3AZJ - chains A and J of the 10 polymer chains in the assembly; structure by X-ray diffraction, 2.89 A resolution.

== Chain A ==
Protein: Histone H3.1
Source organism: Homo sapiens
UniProtKB: P68431 (H31_HUMAN); residues 0-135 here correspond to UniProt positions 1-136 (UniProt number = residue number + 1)
Amino-acid sequence (139 residues; each row starts with the number of its first residue; numbers below 1 keep their minus sign (Gly-3 is residue -3)):
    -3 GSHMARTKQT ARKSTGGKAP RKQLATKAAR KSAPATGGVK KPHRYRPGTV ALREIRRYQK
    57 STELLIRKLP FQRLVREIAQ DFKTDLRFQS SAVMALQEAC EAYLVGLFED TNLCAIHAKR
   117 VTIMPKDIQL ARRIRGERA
Unresolved in the structure: -3 to 37, 135
Construct notes: expression tag (-3 to -1)
Curated features (UniProtKB/Swiss-Prot):
  - modified residue: Arg2 (Asymmetric dimethylarginine), Thr3 (Phosphothreonine), Lys4 (Allysine), Gln5 (5-glutamyl dopamine), Thr6 (Phosphothreonine), Arg8 (Citrulline), Lys9 (N6,N6,N6-trimethyllysine), Ser10 (ADP-ribosylserine), Thr11 (Phosphothreonine), Lys14 (N6-(2-hydroxyisobutyryl)lysine), Arg17 (Asymmetric dimethylarginine), Lys18 (N6-(2-hydroxyisobutyryl)lysine), Lys23 (N6-(2-hydroxyisobutyryl)lysine), Arg26 (Citrulline), Lys27 (N6,N6,N6-trimethyllysine), Ser28 (ADP-ribosylserine), Lys36 (N6,N6,N6-trimethyllysine), Lys37 (N6-methyllysine), Tyr41 (Phosphotyrosine), Lys56 (N6,N6,N6-trimethyllysine) and 8 more in UniProt
  - lipidation: Lys18 (N6-decanoyllysine)

== Chain J ==
Molecule: 146-nt DNA strand
Sequence (146 nucleotides; each row starts with the number of its first residue):
   147 ATCAATATCC ACCTGCAGAT TCTACCAAAA GTGTATTTGG AAACTGCTCC ATCAAAAGGC
   207 ATGTTCAGCT GAATTCAGCT GAACATGCCT TTTGATGGAG CAGTTTCCAA ATACACTTTT
   267 GGTAGAATCT GCAGGTGGAT ATTGAT
Unresolved in the structure: 147
Bound ions: Mn2+ site 1: DG185, DG186; Mn2+ site 2 near DG217 (its only coordinating residue here); Mn2+ site 3 near DG280 (its only coordinating residue here)

== How chain A and chain J interact ==
Contacting residue pairs (28; chain A residue first):
  His39(A) - DT152(J)  phosphate contact
  Arg40(A) - DA229(J)  hydrogen bond to the base
  Arg40(A) - DC230(J)  hydrogen bond to the sugar
  Tyr41(A) - DA153(J)  phosphate contact
  Tyr41(A) - DT154(J)  sugar contact
  Tyr41(A) - DA229(J)  hydrogen bond to the phosphate
  Tyr41(A) - DC230(J)  hydrogen bond to the phosphate
  Arg42(A) - DA229(J)  sugar contact
  Pro43(A) - DA228(J)  phosphate contact
  Pro43(A) - DA229(J)  sugar contact
  Gly44(A) - DA228(J)  hydrogen bond to the phosphate
  Gly44(A) - DA229(J)  hydrogen bond to the phosphate
  Thr45(A) - DA229(J)  hydrogen bond to the phosphate
  Val46(A) - DA229(J)  hydrogen bond to the phosphate
  Val46(A) - DC230(J)  phosphate contact
  Ala47(A) - DA229(J)  hydrogen bond to the phosphate
  Arg49(A) - DT154(J)  phosphate contact
  Arg49(A) - DC155(J)  phosphate contact
  Arg63(A) - DT237(J)  sugar contact
  Arg63(A) - DT238(J)  phosphate contact
  Lys64(A) - DT238(J)  hydrogen bond to the phosphate
  Leu65(A) - DT237(J)  phosphate contact
  Leu65(A) - DT238(J)  hydrogen bond to the phosphate
  Pro66(A) - DT237(J)  phosphate contact
  Arg69(A) - DT237(J)  salt bridge to the phosphate
  Asp81(A) - DC247(J)  phosphate contact
  Arg83(A) - DG246(J)  hydrogen bond to the phosphate
  Arg83(A) - DC247(J)  salt bridge to the phosphate
Other interface residues (no listed pair), chain A (18 interface residues in all): Lys115
Other interface residues (no listed pair), chain J (14 interface residues in all): DA218, DA231, DT236

== Overview ==
Chain A and chain J form an interface of 18 and 14 residues respectively, with 12 hydrogen bonds and 2 salt
bridges. Polar pairs include Arg40(A)-DA229(J), Arg40(A)-DC230(J) and Tyr41(A)-DA229(J). DG185(J) and DG186(J)
form the Mn2+ site 1.
Here chain A is Histone H3.1 (Homo sapiens) and chain J is a 146-nt DNA strand. Entry 3AZJ (Crystal Structure
of Human Nucleosome Core Particle Containing H4K44Q mutation) was determined by X-ray diffraction, deposited
together with 3AYW, 3AZE, 3AZF, 3AZG, 3AZH, 3AZK and 3 further entries.
